Entry 8JC9 (electron microscopy, 3.32 A resolution); this record covers chains 6 and 7 of the 28 polymer chains in the assembly.

# Chain 6
Name: LH1 beta polypeptide
From: Thermochromatium tepidum
UniProt: D2Z0P1 (D2Z0P1_THETI); residues 0-46 here correspond to UniProt positions 1-47 (UniProt number = residue number + 1)
Sequence (47 residues; row label = number of the first residue in the row; numbering starts at 0):
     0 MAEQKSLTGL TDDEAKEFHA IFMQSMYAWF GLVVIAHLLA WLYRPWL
Unresolved in the structure: 0-4
Metal / ion sites: Ca2+: Trp45 (shared with Trp46(7), Asp49(7), Ile51(7) of chain 7)
Ligand contacts:
  - bacteriochlorophyll a (BCL), molecule 1: Trp28, Leu31, Val32, Ala35, His36, Ala39
  - bacteriochlorophyll a (BCL), molecule 2: Trp28, Phe29, Val32, Val33, His36, Trp40, Trp45, Leu46
  - spirilloxanthin (CRT): Glu13, Glu16, Phe17, Ile20, Phe21, Ser24, Met25, Trp28, Phe29

# Chain 7
Name: LH1 alpha polypeptide
From: Thermochromatium tepidum
UniProt: D2Z0P2 (D2Z0P2_THETI); residue numbers follow UniProt; this construct covers 1-61
Sequence (61 residues; each row starts with the number of its first residue):
     1 MFTMNANLYK IWLILDPRRV LVSIVAFQIV LGLLIHMIVL STDLNWLDDN IPVSYQALGK
    61 K
Unresolved in the structure: 1-4, 58-61
Metal / ion sites: Ca2+: Trp46, Asp49, Ile51 (shared with Trp45(6) of chain 6)
Ligand contacts:
  - bacteriochlorophyll a (BCL), molecule 1: Leu21, Val25, Gln28, Ile29, Gly32, His36, Trp46
  - bacteriochlorophyll a (BCL), molecule 2: Gln28, Leu31, Gly32, Ile35, His36, Val39
  - spirilloxanthin (CRT), molecule 1: Asn7, Leu8, Lys10, Ile11, Leu13, Ile14
  - spirilloxanthin (CRT), molecule 2: Leu21, Ile24, Phe27, Gln28, Leu31, Leu34, Ile35, Ile38
  - spirilloxanthin (CRT), molecule 3: Ile29, Leu33, His36, Met37, Leu40

# Chain 6 / chain 7 interface
Residue-residue contacts (7; chain 6 residue first):
  Leu6(6) - Arg18(7)
  Arg43(6) - Tyr55(7)
  Pro44(6) - Pro52(7)
  Pro44(6) - Tyr55(7)  hydrogen bond (backbone-side chain)
  Trp45(6) - Trp46(7)
  Trp45(6) - Ile51(7)
  Leu46(6) - Pro52(7)

# Summary
Chain 6 and chain 7 each contribute 5 residues to their interface, with 1 hydrogen bond. The hydrogen-bonded
pair is Pro44(6)-Tyr55(7). One spirilloxanthin molecule is bound between chain 6 and chain 7. Chain 6 binds
bacteriochlorophyll a.
Here chain 6 is LH1 beta polypeptide and chain 7 is LH1 alpha polypeptide, both from Thermochromatium tepidum.
Entry 8JC9 (Cryo-EM structure of the LH1 complex from thermochromatium tepidum) was determined by electron
microscopy together with 8JC8 from the same study.
